1IDQ - chain A; structure by X-ray diffraction, 2.03 A resolution.

Chain A:
Protein: Vanadium chloroperoxidase
Source organism: Curvularia inaequalis
Notes: EC 1.11.1.10
UniProt: P49053 (PRXC_CURIN); residue numbers follow UniProt; this construct covers 1-609
Amino-acid sequence (609 residues; each row starts with the number of its first residue):
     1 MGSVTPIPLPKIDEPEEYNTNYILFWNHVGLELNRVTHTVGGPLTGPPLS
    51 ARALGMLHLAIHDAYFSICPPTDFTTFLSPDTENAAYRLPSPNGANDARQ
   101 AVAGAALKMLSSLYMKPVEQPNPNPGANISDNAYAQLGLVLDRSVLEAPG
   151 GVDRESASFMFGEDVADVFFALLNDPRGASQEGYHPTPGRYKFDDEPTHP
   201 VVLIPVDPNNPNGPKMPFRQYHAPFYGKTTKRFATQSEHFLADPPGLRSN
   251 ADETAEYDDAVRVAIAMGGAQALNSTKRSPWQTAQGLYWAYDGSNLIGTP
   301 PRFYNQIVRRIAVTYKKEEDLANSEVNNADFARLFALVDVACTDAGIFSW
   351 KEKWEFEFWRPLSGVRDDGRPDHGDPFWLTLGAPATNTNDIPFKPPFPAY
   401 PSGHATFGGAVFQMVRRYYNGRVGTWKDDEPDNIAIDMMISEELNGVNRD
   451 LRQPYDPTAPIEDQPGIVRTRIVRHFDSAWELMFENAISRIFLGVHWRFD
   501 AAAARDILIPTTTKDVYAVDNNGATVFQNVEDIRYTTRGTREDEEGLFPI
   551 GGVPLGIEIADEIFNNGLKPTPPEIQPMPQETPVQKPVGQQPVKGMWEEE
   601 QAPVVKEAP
Disordered / not traced: 1-3, 578-609
Bound ions: vanadate ion near H496 (its only coordinating residue here)
Curated features (UniProtKB/Swiss-Prot):
  - active site: H404 (Proton donor)
  - binding site (vanadate): K353, R360, S402, G403, H404, R490, H496

In short:
From UniProt: active-site residue H404 and 7 vanadate-binding residues.
Chain A is Vanadium chloroperoxidase (Curvularia inaequalis); the structure, Crystal structure of native
vanadium-containing chloroperoxidase from curvularia inaequalis, was determined by X-ray diffraction together
with 1IDU from the same study.
